Entry 6Y9A (electron microscopy, 4.20 A resolution (low resolution: residue-level contacts below are approximate; hydrogen-bond / salt-bridge calls are withheld)); this record covers chains A and L of the 4 polymer chains in the assembly.

[Chain A]
Protein: B-lymphocyte antigen CD20
Source organism: Homo sapiens
UniProtKB: P11836 (CD20_HUMAN); residue numbers follow UniProt; this construct covers 45-213
Chain sequence (169 residues; numbered 45 to 213; the number before each row is that of its first residue):
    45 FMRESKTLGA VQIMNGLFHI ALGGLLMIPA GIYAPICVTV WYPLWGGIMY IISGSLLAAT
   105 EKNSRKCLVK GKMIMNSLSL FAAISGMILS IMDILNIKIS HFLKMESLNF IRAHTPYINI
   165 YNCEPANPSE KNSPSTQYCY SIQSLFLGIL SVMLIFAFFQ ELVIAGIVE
Curated features (UniProtKB/Swiss-Prot):
  - region: Ala-74 to Ile-80 (Epitope 1), Phe-146 to Pro-160 (Epitope 2), Glu-168 to Lys-175 (Epitope 3 (recognized by antibodies, including Rituximab))
  - lipidation: Cys-111 (S-palmitoyl cysteine)
Cystine bridges: Cys-167/Cys-183

[Chain L]
Protein: Obinutuzumab Fab Light chain
Source organism: Homo sapiens
Notes: antibody fragment or engineered binder
Chain sequence (219 residues; each row starts with the number of its first residue):
     1 DIVMTQTPLS LPVTPGEPAS ISCRSSKSLL HSNGITYLYW YLQKPGQSPQ LLIYQMSNLV
    61 SGVPDRFSGS GSGTDFTLKI SRVEAEDVGV YYCAQNLELP YTFGGGTKVE IKRTVAAPSV
   121 FIFPPSDEQL KSGTASVVCL LNNFYPREAK VQWKVDNALQ SGNSQESVTE QDSKDSTYSL
   181 SSTLTLSKAD YEKHKVYACE VTHQGLSSPV TKSFNRGEC
Cystine bridges: Cys-23/Cys-93, Cys-139/Cys-199

[Interface between chain A and chain L]
Residue-residue contacts - 8 pairs, chain A then chain L:
  Ala-170(A) / His-31(L)
  Ala-170(A) / Leu-97(L)
  Asn-171(A) / Asn-96(L)
  Asn-171(A) / Tyr-101(L)
  Pro-172(A) / Asn-96(L)
  Pro-172(A) / Leu-99(L)
  Pro-172(A) / Tyr-101(L)
  Ser-173(A) / Tyr-101(L)
Interface residues without a listed pair, chain L (7 interface residues in all): Tyr-37, Glu-98

[Summary]
4 residues of chain A and 7 residues of chain L are in contact.
Here chain A is B-lymphocyte antigen CD20 and chain L is Obinutuzumab Fab Light chain, both from Homo sapiens.
Entry 6Y9A (Structure of full-length CD20 in complex with Obinutuzumab Fab) was determined by electron
microscopy (same publication as 6Y90 and 6Y97).
